PDB entry 3CQZ | X-ray diffraction, 2.80 A resolution | chains A and F of the 11 polymer chains in the assembly

== Chain A ==
Protein: DNA-directed RNA polymerase II subunit RPB1
Source organism: Saccharomyces cerevisiae
Notes: EC 2.7.7.6
Reference sequence: P04050 (RPB1_YEAST); residues 1-1733 here = UniProt positions 1-1733
Chain sequence (1733 residues; each row starts with the number of its first residue):
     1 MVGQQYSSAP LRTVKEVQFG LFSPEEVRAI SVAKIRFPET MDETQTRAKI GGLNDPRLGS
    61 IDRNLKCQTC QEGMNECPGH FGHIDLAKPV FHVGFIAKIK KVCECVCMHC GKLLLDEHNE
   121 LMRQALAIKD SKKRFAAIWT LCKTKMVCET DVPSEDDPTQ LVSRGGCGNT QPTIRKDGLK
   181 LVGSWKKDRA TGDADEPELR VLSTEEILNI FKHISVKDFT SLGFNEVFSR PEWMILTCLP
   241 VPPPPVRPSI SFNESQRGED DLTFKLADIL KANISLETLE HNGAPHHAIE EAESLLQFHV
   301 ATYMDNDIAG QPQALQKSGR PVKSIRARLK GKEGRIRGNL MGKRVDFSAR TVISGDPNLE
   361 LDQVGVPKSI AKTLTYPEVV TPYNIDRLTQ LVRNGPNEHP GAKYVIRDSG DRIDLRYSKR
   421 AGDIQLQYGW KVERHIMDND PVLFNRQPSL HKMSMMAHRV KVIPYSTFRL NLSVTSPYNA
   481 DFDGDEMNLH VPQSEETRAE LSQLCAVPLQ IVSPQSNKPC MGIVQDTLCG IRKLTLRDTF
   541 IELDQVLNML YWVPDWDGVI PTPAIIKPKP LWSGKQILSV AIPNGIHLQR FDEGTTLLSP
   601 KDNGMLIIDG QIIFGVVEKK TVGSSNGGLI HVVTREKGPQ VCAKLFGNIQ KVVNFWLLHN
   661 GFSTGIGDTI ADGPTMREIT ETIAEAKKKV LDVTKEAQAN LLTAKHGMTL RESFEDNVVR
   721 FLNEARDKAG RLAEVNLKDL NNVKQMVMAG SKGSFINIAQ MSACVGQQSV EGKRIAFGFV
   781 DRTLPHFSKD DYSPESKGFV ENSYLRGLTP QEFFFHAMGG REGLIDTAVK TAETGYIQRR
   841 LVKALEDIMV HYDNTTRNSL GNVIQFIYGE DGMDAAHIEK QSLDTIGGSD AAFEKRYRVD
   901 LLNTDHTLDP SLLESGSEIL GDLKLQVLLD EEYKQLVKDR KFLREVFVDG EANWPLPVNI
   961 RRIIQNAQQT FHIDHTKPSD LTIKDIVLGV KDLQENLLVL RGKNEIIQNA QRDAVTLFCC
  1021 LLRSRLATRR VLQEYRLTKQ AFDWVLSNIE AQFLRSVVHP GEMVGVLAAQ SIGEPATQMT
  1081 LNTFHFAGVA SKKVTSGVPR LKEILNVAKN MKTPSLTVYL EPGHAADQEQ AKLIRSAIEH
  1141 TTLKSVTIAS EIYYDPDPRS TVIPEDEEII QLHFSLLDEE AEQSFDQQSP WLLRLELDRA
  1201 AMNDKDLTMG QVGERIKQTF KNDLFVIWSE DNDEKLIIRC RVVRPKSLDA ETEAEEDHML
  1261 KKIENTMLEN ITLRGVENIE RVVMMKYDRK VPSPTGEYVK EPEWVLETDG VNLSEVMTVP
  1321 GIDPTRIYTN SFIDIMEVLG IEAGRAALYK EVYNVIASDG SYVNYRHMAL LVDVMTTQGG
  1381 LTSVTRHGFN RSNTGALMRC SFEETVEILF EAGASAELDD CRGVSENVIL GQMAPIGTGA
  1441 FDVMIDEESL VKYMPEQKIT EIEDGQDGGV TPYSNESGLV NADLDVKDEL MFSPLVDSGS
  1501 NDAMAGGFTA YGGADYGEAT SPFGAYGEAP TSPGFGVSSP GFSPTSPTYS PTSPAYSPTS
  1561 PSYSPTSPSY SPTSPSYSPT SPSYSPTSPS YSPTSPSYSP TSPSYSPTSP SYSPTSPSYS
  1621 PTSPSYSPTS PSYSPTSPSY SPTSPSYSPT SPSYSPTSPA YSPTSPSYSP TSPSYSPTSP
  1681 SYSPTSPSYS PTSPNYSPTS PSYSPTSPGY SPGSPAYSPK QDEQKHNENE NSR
Disordered / not traced: 1-5, 41-47, 188-195, 249-262, 305-345, 1179-1186, 1244-1252, 1389-1397, 1451-1733
Curated features (UniProtKB/Swiss-Prot):
  - region: Pro248 to Asp260 (Lid loop), Asn306 to Lys323 (Rudder loop), Pro810 to Glu822 (Bridging helix)
  - binding site (Zn(2+)): Cys67, Cys70, Cys77, His80, Cys107, Cys110, Cys148, Cys167
  - binding site (Mg(2+)): Asp481, Asp483, Asp485
  - modified residue: Thr1471 (Phosphothreonine)
  - cross-link (Glycyl lysine isopeptide (Lys-Gly)): Lys695 (interchain with G-Cter in ubiquitin), Lys1246 (interchain with G-Cter in ubiquitin), Lys1350 (interchain with G-Cter in ubiquitin)
  - natural variant: Ser1653 to Pro1659 (deletion: In strain: A364A)
  - mutagenesis: Lys1246 (K1246R: Impairs ubiquitination during transcription stress)
Ion coordination: Zn2+ site 1: Cys67, Cys70, Cys77, His80; Zn2+ site 2: Cys107, Cys110, Cys148, Cys167
What the authors report for this chain:
  - binding site for Alpha-amanitin: His1085
  - mutagenesis - H1085A, H1085F: abolished growth
  - mutagenesis - H1085Y: decreased growth
  - mutagenesis - H1085Y, F1086S: decreased catalytic activity on NTP
  - mutagenesis - F1084I, E1103G: increased catalytic activity on inappropriate substrates

== Chain F ==
Protein: DNA-directed RNA polymerases I, II, and III subunit RPABC2
Source organism: Saccharomyces cerevisiae
Reference sequence: P20435 (RPAB2_YEAST); numbering as in UniProt (aligned over 1-155)
Chain sequence (155 residues; each row starts with the number of its first residue):
     1 MSDYEEAFND GNENFEDFDV EHFSDEETYE EKPQFKDGET TDANGKTIVT GGNGPEDFQQ
    61 HEQIRRKTLK EKAIPKDQRA TTPYMTKYER ARILGTRALQ ISMNAPVFVD LEGETDPLRI
   121 AMKELAEKKI PLVIRRYLPD GSFEDWSVEE LIVDL
Disordered / not traced: 1-71
Curated features (UniProtKB/Swiss-Prot):
  - region: Leu111 to Leu132 (Leucine-zipper)
  - modified residue: Ser24 (Phosphoserine)

== Chain A / chain F interface ==
Residue-residue contacts (68):
  Val379(A) with Ser102(F)
  Val380(A) with Asn104(F), hydrogen bond (backbone-side chain)
  Thr381(A) with Ser102(F); Asn104(F)
  Pro382(A) with Asn104(F)
  Tyr383(A) with Ile101(F); Val107(F); Leu111(F), hydrophobic; Thr115(F)
  Gly429(A) with Asn104(F)
  Glu495(A) with Ala98(F); Leu99(F); Ser102(F)
  Glu496(A) with Gly95(F); Leu99(F)
  Ala499(A) with Gly95(F)
  Ser502(A) with Leu118(F)
  Gln503(A) with Arg90(F), hydrogen bond
  Leu504(A) with Lys87(F); Tyr88(F), hydrophobic; Ala91(F), hydrophobic
  His851(A) with Pro139(F)
  Tyr852(A) with Thr81(F); Glu89(F), hydrogen bond; Arg136(F); Tyr137(F)
  Asp853(A) with Pro139(F)
  Arg857(A) with Pro139(F)
  Arg1001(A) with Ala80(F); Pro83(F)
  Gly1002(A) with Ala80(F)
  Leu1054(A) with Tyr84(F)
  Arg1055(A) with Asp154(F), salt bridge; Leu155(F)
  His1059(A) with Thr86(F); Lys87(F), hydrogen bond (side chain-backbone); Tyr88(F); Leu155(F)
  Pro1060(A) with Tyr88(F)
  Gly1061(A) with Tyr88(F)
  Glu1062(A) with Lys87(F), salt bridge; Tyr88(F), hydrogen bond
  Gly1437(A) with Tyr88(F)
  Thr1438(A) with Tyr88(F); Arg92(F), hydrogen bond (backbone-side chain)
  Gly1439(A) with Arg92(F)
  Phe1441(A) with Tyr88(F); Glu89(F); Arg92(F), hydrogen bond (backbone-side chain); Ile134(F), hydrophobic; Arg135(F)
  Asp1442(A) with Val133(F); Ile134(F); Arg135(F), hydrogen bond (backbone-backbone); Tyr137(F), hydrogen bond
  Val1443(A) with Ile93(F), hydrophobic; Leu132(F), hydrophobic; Val133(F)
  Met1444(A) with Leu132(F); Val133(F), hydrogen bond (backbone-backbone); Arg135(F)
  Ile1445(A) with Pro131(F)
  Asp1446(A) with Pro131(F), hydrogen bond (backbone-backbone); Leu132(F); Val133(F); Ser147(F)
  Ser1449(A) with Pro131(F); Glu149(F)
Interface residues without a listed pair, chain A (38 interface residues in all): Tyr428, Ala1051, Met1433, Ala1440
Interface residues without a listed pair, chain F (41 interface residues in all): Thr82, Met85, Leu94, Met103, Pro117, Ile120, Leu138

== Summary ==
38 residues of chain A face 41 of chain F across their interface; the contacts include 11 hydrogen bonds and 2
salt bridges. Among the polar pairs are Arg1055(A)-Asp154(F), Glu1062(A)-Lys87(F) and Val380(A)-Asn104(F).
From the paper: a binding site for Alpha-amanitin at His1085(A); H1085A and H1085F of chain A abolish growth;
6 substitutions were tested in all.
Chain A is DNA-directed RNA polymerase II subunit RPB1 and chain F is DNA-directed RNA polymerases I, II, and
III subunit RPABC2, both from Saccharomyces cerevisiae; the structure, Crystal structure of 10 subunit RNA
polymerase II in complex with the inhibitor alpha-amanitin, was determined by X-ray diffraction.
